9BFN - chains A and B of the 3 polymer chains in the assembly; structure by electron microscopy, 2.71 A resolution.

== Chain A (and B) ==
Protein: Multidrug efflux pump subunit AcrB
Source organism: Escherichia coli K-12
Notes: chain B of this document is another copy of the same molecule, construct and numbering; everything in this record applies to it too
UniProtKB: P31224 (ACRB_ECOLI); numbering as in UniProt (aligned over 1-1049)
Sequence (1049 residues; numbered 1 to 1049; the number before each row is that of its first residue):
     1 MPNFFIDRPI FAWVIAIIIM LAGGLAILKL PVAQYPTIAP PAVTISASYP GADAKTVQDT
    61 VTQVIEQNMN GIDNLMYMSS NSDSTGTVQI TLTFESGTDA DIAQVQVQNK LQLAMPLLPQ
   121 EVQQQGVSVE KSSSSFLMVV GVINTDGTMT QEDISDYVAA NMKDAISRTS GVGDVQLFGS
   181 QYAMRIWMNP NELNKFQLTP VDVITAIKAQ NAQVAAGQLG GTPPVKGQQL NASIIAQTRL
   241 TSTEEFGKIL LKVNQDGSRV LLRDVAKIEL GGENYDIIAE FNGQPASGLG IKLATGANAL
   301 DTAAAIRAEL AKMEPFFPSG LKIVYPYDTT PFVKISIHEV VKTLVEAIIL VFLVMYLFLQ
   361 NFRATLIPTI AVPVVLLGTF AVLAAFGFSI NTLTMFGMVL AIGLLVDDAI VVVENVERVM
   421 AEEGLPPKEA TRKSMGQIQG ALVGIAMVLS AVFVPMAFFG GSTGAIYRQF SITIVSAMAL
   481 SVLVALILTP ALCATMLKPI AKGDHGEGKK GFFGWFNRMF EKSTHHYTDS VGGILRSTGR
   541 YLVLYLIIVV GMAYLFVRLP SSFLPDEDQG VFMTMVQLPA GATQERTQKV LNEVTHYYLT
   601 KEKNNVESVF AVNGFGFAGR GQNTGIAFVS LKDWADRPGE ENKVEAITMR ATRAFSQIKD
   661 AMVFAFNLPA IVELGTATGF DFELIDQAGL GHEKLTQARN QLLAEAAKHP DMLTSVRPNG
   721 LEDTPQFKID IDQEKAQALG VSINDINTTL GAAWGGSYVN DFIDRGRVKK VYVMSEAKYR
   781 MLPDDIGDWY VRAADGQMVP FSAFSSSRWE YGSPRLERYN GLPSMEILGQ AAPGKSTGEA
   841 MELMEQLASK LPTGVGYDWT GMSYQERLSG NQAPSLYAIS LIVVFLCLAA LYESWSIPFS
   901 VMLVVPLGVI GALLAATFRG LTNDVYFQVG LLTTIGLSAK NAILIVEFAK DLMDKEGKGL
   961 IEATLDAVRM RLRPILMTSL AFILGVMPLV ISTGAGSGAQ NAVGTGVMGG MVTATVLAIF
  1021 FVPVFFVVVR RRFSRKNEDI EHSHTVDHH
Not modelled in the structure: 1035-1049 (chain B: 1034-1049)
Residues lining bound ligands:
  - 1,2-Distearoyl-sn-glycerophosphoethanolamine (3PE): V452, F556, V557, L559, S561, A873, P874, S875, Y877, A878, S880, L881, V884, M902, V905, N923, Q928, L931, L932, I935, A939
  - A1AOE ((2R)-1-(4-aminopiperidin-1-yl)-3-[3-(trifluoromethyl)phenoxy]propan-2-ol): F136, V139, F178, G179, I277, F610, V612, F615, F617, F628
UniProt features mapped onto this chain:
  - mutagenesis: H526 (H526Y: Partially restores chloramphenicol resistance to an AcrZ G30R mutant)
From the paper describing this entry:
  - binding site for A1AOE: F136, V139, F178, I277, F610, V612, F615, F628

== How chain A and chain B interact ==
Contacting residue pairs (128; chain A residue first):
  Y49(A) - Q213(B)
  P50(A) - A215(B)
  G51(A) - A215(B)
  G51(A) - A216(B)  hydrogen bond (backbone-backbone)
  G51(A) - G217(B)  hydrogen bond (backbone-backbone)
  A52(A) - A215(B)
  D53(A) - I235(B)
  T56(A) - Q213(B)
  D59(A) - Q213(B)
  D59(A) - I763(B)
  D59(A) - V768(B)
  T60(A) - R239(B)
  Q63(A) - G766(B)  hydrogen bond (side chain-backbone)
  Q63(A) - R767(B)
  Q63(A) - V768(B)  hydrogen bond (side chain-backbone)
  Q67(A) - D164(B)
  Q67(A) - R767(B)
  Q67(A) - V768(B)
  M69(A) - R168(B)
  N70(A) - D164(B)
  N70(A) - S167(B)
  G71(A) - S167(B)  hydrogen bond (backbone-backbone)
  D73(A) - D101(B)
  D73(A) - K131(B)  salt bridge
  N74(A) - S170(B)  hydrogen bond (backbone-side chain)
  M78(A) - R168(B)
  S84(A) - Q218(B)
  S84(A) - S233(B)
  I102(A) - D101(B)
  V105(A) - V105(B)  hydrophobic
  Q106(A) - D101(B)
  Q106(A) - K131(B)
  N109(A) - Q108(B)  hydrogen bond (backbone-side chain)
  K110(A) - Q104(B)
  K110(A) - V129(B)  hydrogen bond (side chain-backbone)
  L113(A) - Q108(B)
  L113(A) - V127(B)
  P116(A) - Q123(B)
  P116(A) - Q124(B)  hydrogen bond (backbone-side chain)
  L117(A) - Q123(B)
  L117(A) - Q124(B)
  W187(A) - P223(B)  hydrophobic
  Y275(A) - T222(B)
  Y275(A) - P223(B)  hydrophobic
  D276(A) - T222(B)  hydrogen bond
  G581(A) - Q229(B)
  G581(A) - L230(B)
  G581(A) - N231(B)  hydrogen bond (backbone-backbone)
  T583(A) - Q228(B)  hydrogen bond (side chain-backbone)
  T583(A) - Q229(B)
  T583(A) - L230(B)
  T583(A) - N231(B)
  Q584(A) - T222(B)
  Q584(A) - P224(B)
  E585(A) - K226(B)
  E585(A) - G227(B)  hydrogen bond (side chain-backbone)
  E585(A) - Q228(B)
  R586(A) - Q229(B)  hydrogen bond (side chain-backbone)
  Q622(A) - G220(B)  hydrogen bond (side chain-backbone)
  Q622(A) - G221(B)
  Q622(A) - T222(B)
  Q622(A) - N231(B)  hydrogen bond
  Q687(A) - F316(B)
  G689(A) - R765(B)
  P725(A) - A232(B)
  Q726(A) - S233(B)
  Q726(A) - I235(B)
  F727(A) - L219(B)  hydrophobic
  F727(A) - S233(B)  hydrogen bond (backbone-backbone)
  F727(A) - I234(B)
  F727(A) - I235(B)  hydrogen bond (backbone-backbone)
  K728(A) - I235(B)
  K728(A) - A236(B)
  I729(A) - I234(B)  hydrophobic
  I729(A) - I235(B)  hydrogen bond (backbone-backbone)
  I729(A) - A236(B)
  Q733(A) - A209(B)
  Q733(A) - Q210(B)
  Q733(A) - Q237(B)
  E734(A) - R259(B)  salt bridge
  Q737(A) - L250(B)
  Q737(A) - V253(B)
  I743(A) - A209(B)  hydrophobic
  N747(A) - V214(B)
  N747(A) - Q237(B)  hydrogen bond
  L750(A) - A216(B)  hydrophobic
  G751(A) - A215(B)
  W754(A) - A216(B)
  W754(A) - G217(B)
  W754(A) - Q218(B)
  W754(A) - L219(B)  hydrophobic
  W754(A) - I234(B)  hydrophobic
  G755(A) - G217(B)
  A777(A) - P223(B)
  A777(A) - V225(B)
  K778(A) - V225(B)
  R780(A) - G220(B)
  R780(A) - G221(B)  hydrogen bond (side chain-backbone)
  R780(A) - P223(B)  hydrogen bond (side chain-backbone)
  M781(A) - L219(B)
  M781(A) - G220(B)  hydrogen bond (backbone-backbone)
  M781(A) - G221(B)
  M781(A) - P223(B)
  M781(A) - P224(B)  hydrophobic
  M781(A) - V225(B)  hydrophobic
  M781(A) - Q228(B)  hydrogen bond (backbone-side chain)
  L782(A) - L219(B)
  P783(A) - L219(B)
  W809(A) - L219(B)  hydrophobic
  W809(A) - L230(B)  hydrophobic
  W809(A) - A232(B)  hydrophobic
  N820(A) - R168(B)  hydrogen bond (backbone-side chain)
  V855(A) - F316(B)
  G856(A) - F316(B)
  D858(A) - K312(B)  salt bridge
  L886(A) - V14(B)
  L886(A) - I17(B)  hydrophobic
  L886(A) - L21(B)  hydrophobic
  A889(A) - I10(B)
  A890(A) - F11(B)  hydrophobic
  A890(A) - V14(B)  hydrophobic
  E893(A) - R8(B)
  E893(A) - P9(B)
  E893(A) - I10(B)  hydrogen bond (side chain-backbone)
  E893(A) - F11(B)
  S894(A) - I10(B)
  W895(A) - I10(B)
  W895(A) - W13(B)  hydrophobic
Other interface residues (no listed pair), chain A (78 interface residues in all): K55, L75, Q112, A582, M774, E810, R818, G821, G854, I879, I882
Other interface residues (no listed pair), chain B (68 interface residues in all): I18, L25, I102, L111, Q112, M115, S128, N161, V172

== Summary ==
78 residues of chain A and 68 residues of chain B are in contact; the contacts include 26 hydrogen bonds and 3
salt bridges. Polar pairs include D73(A)-K131(B), E734(A)-R259(B) and D858(A)-K312(B). Bound to chain A:
1,2-Distearoyl-sn-glycerophosphoethanolamine and compound A1AOE. From the paper: a binding site for A1AOE at
F136(A), V139(A) and F178(A) among others.
Both chains are Multidrug efflux pump subunit AcrB (Escherichia coli K-12). Entry 9BFN (Cryo-EM co-structure
of AcrB with the CU232 efflux pump inhibitor) was determined by electron microscopy (same publication as 9BFH,
9BFM, 9BFT and 6OR2).
